8J7Y - chains A and B of the 6 polymer chains in the assembly; structure by electron microscopy, 3.40 A resolution.

Chain A (and B):
Name: Zinc transporter 7
Source organism: Homo sapiens
Notes: chain B of this document is another copy of the same molecule, construct and numbering; everything in this record applies to it too
UniProt: Q8NEW0 (ZNT7_HUMAN); residue numbers follow UniProt; this construct covers 1-376
Sequence (390 residues; row label = number of the first residue in the row; numbers below 1 keep their minus sign (Met-13 is residue -13)):
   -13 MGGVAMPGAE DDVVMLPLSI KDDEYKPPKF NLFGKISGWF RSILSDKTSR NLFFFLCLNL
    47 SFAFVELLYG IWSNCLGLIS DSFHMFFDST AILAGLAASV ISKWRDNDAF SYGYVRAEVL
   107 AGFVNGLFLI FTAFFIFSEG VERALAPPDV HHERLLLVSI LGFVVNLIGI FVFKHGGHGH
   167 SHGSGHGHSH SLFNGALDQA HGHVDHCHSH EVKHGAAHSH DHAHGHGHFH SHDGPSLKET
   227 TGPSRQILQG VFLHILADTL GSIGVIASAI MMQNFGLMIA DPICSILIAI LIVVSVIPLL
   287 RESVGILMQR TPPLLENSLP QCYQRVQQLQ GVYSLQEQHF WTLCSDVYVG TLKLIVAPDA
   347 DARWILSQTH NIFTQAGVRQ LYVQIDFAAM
Not modelled in the structure: -13 to 21, 135-140, 163-225, 260-265
Sequence notes: initiating methionine (-13); expression tag (-12 to 0)
Metal / ion sites: Zn2+: Asp74, His240, Asp244

Chain A / chain B interface:
Residue-residue contacts (84; chain A residue first):
  Cys61(A) - Leu131(B)  hydrophobic
  Ile65(A) - Glu128(B)
  Phe69(A) - Ser124(B)
  Phe73(A) - Phe120(B)  hydrophobic
  Asp94(A) - Thr297(B)  hydrogen bond (backbone-side chain)
  Ala95(A) - Arg296(B)
  Ala95(A) - Thr297(B)  hydrogen bond (backbone-backbone)
  Ala95(A) - Glu302(B)
  Phe96(A) - Met294(B)  hydrophobic
  Phe96(A) - Arg296(B)
  Ser97(A) - Thr297(B)
  Ser97(A) - Gln324(B)
  Ser97(A) - His325(B)
  Tyr98(A) - Gln295(B)
  Tyr98(A) - His325(B)
  Tyr98(A) - Trp327(B)
  Arg102(A) - Leu293(B)
  Arg102(A) - Met294(B)
  Arg102(A) - Gln295(B)
  Ala103(A) - Met294(B)
  Leu106(A) - Phe109(B)  hydrophobic
  Leu106(A) - Leu293(B)  hydrophobic
  Leu106(A) - Met294(B)  hydrophobic
  Phe109(A) - Leu106(B)  hydrophobic
  Phe109(A) - Phe109(B)  hydrophobic
  Val110(A) - Leu113(B)  hydrophobic
  Leu113(A) - Val110(B)  hydrophobic
  Leu113(A) - Leu113(B)  hydrophobic
  Phe114(A) - Phe117(B)  hydrophobic
  Phe117(A) - Phe114(B)  hydrophobic
  Phe117(A) - Phe117(B)  hydrophobic
  Phe120(A) - Phe73(B)  hydrophobic
  Phe121(A) - Phe121(B)  hydrophobic
  Ser124(A) - Phe69(B)
  Glu128(A) - Ile65(B)
  Leu131(A) - Cys61(B)  hydrophobic
  Leu293(A) - Arg102(B)
  Leu293(A) - Leu106(B)  hydrophobic
  Leu293(A) - Leu293(B)  hydrophobic
  Met294(A) - Phe96(B)  hydrophobic
  Met294(A) - Arg102(B)
  Met294(A) - Ala103(B)
  Met294(A) - Leu106(B)  hydrophobic
  Gln295(A) - Tyr98(B)
  Gln295(A) - Arg102(B)
  Gln295(A) - Gln295(B)
  Gln295(A) - Trp327(B)
  Arg296(A) - Ala95(B)
  Arg296(A) - Phe96(B)
  Thr297(A) - Asp94(B)  hydrogen bond (side chain-backbone)
  Thr297(A) - Ala95(B)  hydrogen bond (backbone-backbone)
  Thr297(A) - Ser97(B)
  Glu302(A) - Ala95(B)
  Glu323(A) - Tyr368(B)  hydrogen bond (backbone-side chain)
  Gln324(A) - Ser97(B)
  His325(A) - Ser97(B)
  His325(A) - Tyr98(B)
  His325(A) - Gln366(B)
  His325(A) - Tyr368(B)  hydrogen bond
  Trp327(A) - Tyr98(B)
  Trp327(A) - Gln295(B)
  Trp327(A) - Trp327(B)  hydrophobic
  Thr337(A) - Thr337(B)
  Thr337(A) - Tyr368(B)
  Lys339(A) - Leu367(B)
  Lys339(A) - Tyr368(B)
  Pro344(A) - Arg349(B)  hydrogen bond (backbone-side chain)
  Arg349(A) - Pro344(B)  hydrogen bond (side chain-backbone)
  Arg349(A) - Phe373(B)
  Leu352(A) - Gln370(B)
  His356(A) - Gln370(B)  hydrogen bond
  Gln366(A) - His325(B)
  Leu367(A) - Lys339(B)
  Tyr368(A) - Glu323(B)  hydrogen bond (side chain-backbone)
  Tyr368(A) - His325(B)  hydrogen bond
  Tyr368(A) - Thr337(B)
  Tyr368(A) - Lys339(B)
  Tyr368(A) - Gln370(B)
  Val369(A) - Gln370(B)  hydrogen bond (backbone-side chain)
  Gln370(A) - Leu352(B)
  Gln370(A) - His356(B)  hydrogen bond
  Gln370(A) - Tyr368(B)
  Gln370(A) - Val369(B)  hydrogen bond (side chain-backbone)
  Phe373(A) - Arg349(B)
Interface residues without a listed pair, chain A (54 interface residues in all): Ser66, Gly99, Phe123, Val127, Val290, Phe326, Leu329, Leu338, Ala348, Ile371
Interface residues without a listed pair, chain B (54 interface residues in all): Ser66, Gly99, Phe123, Val127, Val290, Phe326, Leu329, Leu338, Ala348, Ile371

Summary:
The chain A/chain B interface involves 54 residues from each chain; the contacts include 14 hydrogen bonds.
Polar pairs include Asp94(A)-Thr297(B), Glu323(A)-Tyr368(B) and His325(A)-Tyr368(B). Asp74(A), His240(A) and
Asp244(A) form the Zn2+ site.
Both chains are Zinc transporter 7 (Homo sapiens). Entry 8J7Y (Cryo-EM structure of hZnT7DeltaHis-loop-Fab
complex in zinc-bound state) was determined by electron microscopy, deposited together with 8J7T, 8J7U, 8J7V,
8J7W, 8J7X and 8J80.
